PDB entry 8VKZ | X-ray diffraction, 2.13 A resolution | chains B and E of the 4 polymer chains in the assembly

Chain B:
Molecule: Glucocorticoid receptor
From: Homo sapiens
Reference sequence: P04150 (GCR_HUMAN); residue numbers follow UniProt; this construct covers 528-777
Amino-acid sequence (252 residues; each row starts with the number of its first residue):
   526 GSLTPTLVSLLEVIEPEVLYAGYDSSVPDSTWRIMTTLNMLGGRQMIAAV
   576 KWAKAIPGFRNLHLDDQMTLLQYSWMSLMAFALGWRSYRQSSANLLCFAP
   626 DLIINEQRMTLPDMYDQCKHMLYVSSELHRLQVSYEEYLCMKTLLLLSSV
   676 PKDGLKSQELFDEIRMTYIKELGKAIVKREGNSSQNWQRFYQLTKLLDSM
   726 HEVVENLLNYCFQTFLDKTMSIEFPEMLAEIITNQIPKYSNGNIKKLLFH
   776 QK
Unresolved in the structure: 526-527, 632-636, 704-709, 777
Sequence notes: expression tag (526-527); engineered mutation Met571 (Val in P04150), Ser602 (Phe in P04150), Asp638 (Cys in P04150)
Ligand contacts: A1ACE ((4aR,4bS,5R,6aS,6bS,8R,9aR,10aR,10bR)-8-{4-[(3-aminophenyl)methyl]phenyl}-5-hydroxy-6b-(hydroxyacetyl)-4a,6a-dimethyl-4a,4b,5,6,6a,6b,9a,10,10a,10b,11,12-dodecahydro-2H,8H-naphtho[2',1':4,5]indeno[1,2-d][1,3]dioxol-2-one): Ile559, Met560, Leu563, Asn564, Gly567, Gln570, Trp600, Met601, Met604, Ala605, Leu608, Arg611, Phe623, Ile629, Glu631, Met639, Cys643, Met646, Leu732, Tyr735, Cys736, Thr739, Ile747, Phe749, Leu753

Chain E:
Molecule: Nuclear receptor coactivator 2
Reference sequence: Q15596 (NCOA2_HUMAN); residues 8-21 here correspond to UniProt positions 740-753 (UniProt number = residue number + 732)
Amino-acid sequence (14 residues; each row starts with the number of its first residue):
     8 KENALLRYLLDKDD
Unresolved in the structure: 8, 19-21

How chain B and chain E interact:
Contacting residue pairs (20; chain B residue first):
  Ile572(B) - Tyr15(E)
  Val575(B) - Leu12(E)  hydrophobic
  Val575(B) - Tyr15(E)  hydrophobic
  Val575(B) - Leu16(E)  hydrophobic
  Lys579(B) - Tyr15(E)  hydrogen bond (side chain-backbone)
  Lys579(B) - Leu16(E)
  Lys579(B) - Asp18(E)
  Arg585(B) - Leu16(E)  hydrogen bond (side chain-backbone)
  Gln592(B) - Leu16(E)
  Met593(B) - Leu12(E)
  Met593(B) - Leu16(E)  hydrophobic
  Leu596(B) - Leu16(E)  hydrophobic
  Gln597(B) - Leu12(E)
  Met752(B) - Leu12(E)
  Met752(B) - Tyr15(E)  hydrophobic
  Glu755(B) - Glu9(E)
  Glu755(B) - Asn10(E)  hydrogen bond (side chain-backbone)
  Glu755(B) - Ala11(E)  hydrogen bond (side chain-backbone)
  Glu755(B) - Leu12(E)  hydrogen bond (side chain-backbone)
  Ile756(B) - Leu12(E)  hydrophobic
Also at the interface, not in a pair above, chain B (14 interface residues in all): Met571, Phe584, Leu589
Also at the interface, not in a pair above, chain E (9 interface residues in all): Leu13, Leu17

Overview:
Chain B and chain E form an interface of 14 and 9 residues respectively, with 5 hydrogen bonds. Among the
polar pairs are Lys579(B)-Tyr15(E), Arg585(B)-Leu16(E) and Glu755(B)-Asn10(E). Ligands of chain B: compound
A1ACE.
Here chain B is Glucocorticoid receptor (Homo sapiens) and chain E is Nuclear receptor coactivator 2. Entry
8VKZ (Crystal structure of Glucocorticoid Receptor in complex with an inhibitor) was determined by X-ray
diffraction.
